Entry 9GC3 (electron microscopy, 2.46 A resolution); this record covers chains A and B of the 5 polymer chains in the assembly.

# Chain A
Name: Transcription factor tau 138 kDa subunit
Source organism: Saccharomyces cerevisiae
UniProt: P34111 (TFC3_YEAST); residues 1-1160 here = UniProt positions 1-1160
Chain sequence (1201 residues; numbered 1 to 1201; the number before each row is that of its first residue):
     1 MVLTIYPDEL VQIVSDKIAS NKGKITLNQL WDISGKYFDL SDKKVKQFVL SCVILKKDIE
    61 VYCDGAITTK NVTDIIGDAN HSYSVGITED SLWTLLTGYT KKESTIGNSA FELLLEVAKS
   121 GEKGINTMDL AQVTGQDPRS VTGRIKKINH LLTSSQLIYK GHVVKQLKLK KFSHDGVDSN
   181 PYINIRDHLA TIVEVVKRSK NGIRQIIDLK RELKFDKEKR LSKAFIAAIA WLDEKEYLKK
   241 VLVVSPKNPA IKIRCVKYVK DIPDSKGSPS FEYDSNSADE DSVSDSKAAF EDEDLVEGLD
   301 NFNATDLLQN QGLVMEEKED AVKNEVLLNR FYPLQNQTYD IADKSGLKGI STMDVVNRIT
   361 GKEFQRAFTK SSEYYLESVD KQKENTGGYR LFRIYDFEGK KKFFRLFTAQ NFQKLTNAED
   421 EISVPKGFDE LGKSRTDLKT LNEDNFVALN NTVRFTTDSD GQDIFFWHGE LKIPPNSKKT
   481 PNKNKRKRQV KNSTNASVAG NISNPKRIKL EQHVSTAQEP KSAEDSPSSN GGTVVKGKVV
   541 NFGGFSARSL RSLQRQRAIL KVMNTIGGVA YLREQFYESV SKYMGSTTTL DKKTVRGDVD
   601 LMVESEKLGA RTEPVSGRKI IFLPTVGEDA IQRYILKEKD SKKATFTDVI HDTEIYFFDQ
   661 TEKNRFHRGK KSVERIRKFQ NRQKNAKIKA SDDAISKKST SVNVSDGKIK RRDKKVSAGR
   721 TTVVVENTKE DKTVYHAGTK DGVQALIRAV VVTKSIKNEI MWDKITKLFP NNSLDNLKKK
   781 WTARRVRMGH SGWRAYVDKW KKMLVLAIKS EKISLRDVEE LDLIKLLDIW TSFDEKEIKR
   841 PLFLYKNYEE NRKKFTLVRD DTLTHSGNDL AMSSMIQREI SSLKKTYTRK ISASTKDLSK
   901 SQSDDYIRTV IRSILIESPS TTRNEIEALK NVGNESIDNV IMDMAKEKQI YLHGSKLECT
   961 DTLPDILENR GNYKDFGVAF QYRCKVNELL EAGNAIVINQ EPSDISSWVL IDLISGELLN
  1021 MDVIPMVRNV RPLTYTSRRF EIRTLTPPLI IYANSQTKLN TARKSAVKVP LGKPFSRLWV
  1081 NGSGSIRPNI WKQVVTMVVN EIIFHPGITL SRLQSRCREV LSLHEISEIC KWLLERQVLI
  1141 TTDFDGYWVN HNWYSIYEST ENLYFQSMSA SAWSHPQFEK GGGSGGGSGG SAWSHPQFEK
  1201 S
Unresolved in the structure: 263-321, 478-537, 669-1201
Differences from the reference sequence: expression tag (1161-1201)
UniProt features mapped onto this chain:
  - modified residue: Ser546 (Phosphoserine)
  - mutagenesis: Gly349 (G349E: In TSV115; thermosensitive. Level of TFIIIC and its affinity for tDNA reduced ...)
Reported in the primary citation:
  - binding site for the 40-nt DNA strand: Arg139, His162, Lys400, Lys593
  - binding site for the 40-nt DNA strand: Arg139, Ser140, Lys223, Arg366, Lys370, Lys400, Asp591

# Chain B
Name: Transcription factor tau 91 kDa subunit
Source organism: Saccharomyces cerevisiae
UniProt: Q06339 (TFC6_YEAST); residues 1-672 here = UniProt positions 1-672
Chain sequence (685 residues; each row starts with the number of its first residue; numbers below 1 keep their minus sign (His-12 is residue -12)):
   -12 HHHHHHENLY FQGMAVIPAK KRGRPRKSVV AEVPYDSLAS PVSENSGSKR PRRNASKKAV
    48 ANFAQLVHAG RDDVINTTQV NNVDDTDDDD FVLNDEGDGE ESDNVEIEFE NELESTKNEV
   108 ADLNSSGSGA SVRPSGRRNT VQKLRLKKNS TKNMKSSSPG SSLGQKGRPI RLLKDLSSAR
   168 DKIERIYGLN KEKLLLLAKV KEGFETSVFD FPFKNIQPDS PYFVCLDPPC KKESAYNKVI
   228 GDKNRTVYHE INKTEFENMI KLRTKRLKLL IGEVDAEVST GDKIEFPVLA NGKRRGFIYN
   288 VGGLVTDIAW LNIEENTDIG KDIQYLAVAV SQYMDEPLNE HLEMFDKEKH SSCIQIFKMN
   348 TSTLHCVKVQ TIVHSFGEVW DLKWHEGCHA PHLVGCLSFV SQEGTINFLE IIDNATDVHV
   408 FKMCEKPSLT LSLADSLITT FDFLSPTTVV CGFKNGFVAE FDLTDPEVPS FYDQVHDSYI
   468 LSVSTAYSDF EDTVVSTVAV DGYFYIFNPK DIATTKTTVS RFRGSNLVPV VYCPQIYSYI
   528 YSDGASSLRA VPSRAAFAVH PLVSRETTIT AIGVSRLHPM VLAGSADGSL IITNAARRLL
   588 HGIKNSSATQ KSLRLWKWDY SIKDDKYRID SSYEVYPLTV NDVSKAKIDA HGINITCTKW
   648 NETSAGGKCY AFSNSAGLLT LEYLS
Unresolved in the structure: -12 to 136
Differences from the reference sequence: expression tag (-12 to 0)
UniProt features mapped onto this chain:
  - DNA-binding region: Ala6 to Ala18 (A.T hook)
Reported in the primary citation:
  - binding site for the 40-nt DNA strand: Lys591, Asn628

# Interface between chain A and chain B
Contacting residue pairs (133):
  Lys323(A) - Asp333(B)  salt bridge
  Val326(A) - Glu330(B)
  Val326(A) - Phe332(B)  hydrophobic
  Leu327(A) - Leu325(B)  hydrophobic
  Leu328(A) - Glu330(B)
  Leu328(A) - Met331(B)  hydrogen bond (backbone-backbone)
  Leu328(A) - Asn513(B)
  Asn329(A) - Pro324(B)  hydrogen bond (side chain-backbone)
  Asn329(A) - Leu329(B)
  Asn329(A) - Met331(B)
  Asn329(A) - Asn513(B)  hydrogen bond (backbone-side chain)
  Arg330(A) - Met331(B)
  Arg330(A) - Trp367(B)
  Arg330(A) - Thr426(B)  hydrogen bond (side chain-backbone)
  Arg330(A) - Tyr466(B)  hydrogen bond
  Arg330(A) - Leu468(B)  hydrogen bond (side chain-backbone)
  Arg330(A) - Asn513(B)
  Arg330(A) - Leu514(B)
  Phe331(A) - Thr293(B)
  Phe331(A) - Glu365(B)
  Phe331(A) - Trp367(B)  hydrophobic
  Phe331(A) - Asn641(B)
  Tyr332(A) - Asp322(B)
  Tyr332(A) - Glu323(B)
  Tyr332(A) - Pro324(B)
  Tyr332(A) - Leu329(B)  hydrophobic
  Tyr332(A) - Asn513(B)  hydrogen bond (backbone-side chain)
  Tyr332(A) - His638(B)
  Tyr332(A) - Ser662(B)
  Pro333(A) - Ala573(B)  hydrophobic
  Pro333(A) - Asn641(B)
  Leu334(A) - Asn513(B)
  Gln335(A) - Thr554(B)
  Gln335(A) - Thr555(B)  hydrogen bond
  Gln335(A) - Lys634(B)  hydrogen bond (side chain-backbone)
  Asn336(A) - Pro324(B)
  Asn336(A) - Ile635(B)
  Asn336(A) - Asp636(B)  hydrogen bond (side chain-backbone)
  Asn336(A) - His638(B)  hydrogen bond
  Gln337(A) - Pro324(B)
  Gln337(A) - Leu325(B)
  Gln337(A) - Asn513(B)
  Tyr339(A) - His638(B)
  Asp340(A) - Pro324(B)
  Asp340(A) - Leu325(B)  hydrogen bond (side chain-backbone)
  Ile341(A) - Leu325(B)  hydrophobic
  Phe364(A) - Val487(B)  hydrophobic
  Phe364(A) - Gly511(B)
  Phe364(A) - Ser512(B)
  Lys370(A) - Arg510(B)
  Ser371(A) - Gly511(B)  hydrogen bond (side chain-backbone)
  Tyr374(A) - Arg510(B)
  Tyr374(A) - Ser631(B)
  Tyr374(A) - Ala633(B)
  Tyr375(A) - Ala633(B)
  Gly388(A) - Ile609(B)
  Tyr389(A) - Ile609(B)  hydrophobic
  Tyr389(A) - Ile635(B)  hydrophobic
  Tyr389(A) - Ala637(B)  hydrophobic
  Leu391(A) - Ile635(B)  hydrophobic
  Pro425(A) - Lys610(B)
  Lys426(A) - Ser608(B)
  Lys426(A) - Ile609(B)  hydrogen bond (backbone-backbone)
  Lys426(A) - Lys610(B)  hydrogen bond (backbone-backbone)
  Gly427(A) - Ser608(B)
  Phe428(A) - Asp606(B)
  Phe428(A) - Tyr607(B)
  Phe428(A) - Ser608(B)
  Phe428(A) - Lys613(B)
  Phe428(A) - Arg615(B)
  Asp429(A) - Arg615(B)  hydrogen bond (backbone-side chain)
  Leu431(A) - Arg615(B)
  Leu431(A) - Asp617(B)
  Gly432(A) - Asp617(B)  hydrogen bond (backbone-side chain)
  Gly432(A) - Ser619(B)
  Ser434(A) - Ser619(B)
  Ser434(A) - Tyr620(B)
  Arg435(A) - Ala277(B)
  Arg435(A) - Asn278(B)
  Thr436(A) - Asn278(B)
  Thr436(A) - Tyr620(B)
  Asp437(A) - Asn278(B)
  Leu438(A) - Asp197(B)
  Leu438(A) - Leu600(B)  hydrophobic
  Leu438(A) - Tyr620(B)
  Leu438(A) - Leu671(B)  hydrophobic
  Leu441(A) - Phe196(B)
  Leu441(A) - Tyr620(B)  hydrophobic
  Asn442(A) - Thr193(B)
  Asn442(A) - Ser194(B)
  Asn442(A) - Val195(B)  hydrogen bond (side chain-backbone)
  Asn442(A) - Phe196(B)  hydrogen bond (side chain-backbone)
  Asn442(A) - Asp197(B)  hydrogen bond (side chain-backbone)
  Asn445(A) - Phe196(B)
  Asn445(A) - Lys598(B)  hydrogen bond (backbone-side chain)
  Asn445(A) - Val622(B)
  Phe446(A) - Glu192(B)
  Phe446(A) - Thr193(B)
  Phe446(A) - Arg584(B)
  Val447(A) - Arg584(B)  hydrogen bond (backbone-side chain)
  Val447(A) - Ala595(B)
  Val447(A) - Thr596(B)
  Val447(A) - Lys598(B)
  Ala448(A) - Glu192(B)
  Leu449(A) - Glu192(B)  hydrogen bond (backbone-side chain)
  Leu449(A) - Arg584(B)
  Leu449(A) - His588(B)
  Asn450(A) - Ala166(B)
  Asn450(A) - Lys188(B)  hydrogen bond (backbone-side chain)
  Asn450(A) - His588(B)  hydrogen bond (backbone-side chain)
  Asn450(A) - Gly589(B)
  Asn451(A) - Lys188(B)  hydrogen bond (backbone-side chain)
  Thr452(A) - Ala166(B)
  Thr452(A) - Arg167(B)
  Thr452(A) - Ile170(B)
  Thr452(A) - Lys188(B)
  Thr452(A) - Leu587(B)
  Val453(A) - Ile170(B)  hydrophobic
  Val453(A) - Ala185(B)  hydrophobic
  Val453(A) - Lys188(B)
  Arg454(A) - Ala185(B)
  Phe455(A) - Leu182(B)  hydrophobic
  Phe455(A) - Ala185(B)
  Phe455(A) - Lys186(B)
  Asp463(A) - Leu182(B)
  Asp463(A) - Lys186(B)  salt bridge
  Phe465(A) - Leu181(B)
  Phe465(A) - Leu182(B)
  Trp467(A) - Arg167(B)
  Trp467(A) - Ile170(B)  hydrophobic
  Trp467(A) - Leu181(B)  hydrophobic
  Glu470(A) - Arg167(B)  salt bridge
  Asn476(A) - Glu189(B)  hydrogen bond
Other interface residues (no listed pair), chain A (60 interface residues in all): Lys344, Ile359, Ala367, Thr386, Glu430, Ile464
Other interface residues (no listed pair), chain B (87 interface residues in all): Glu171, Lys178, Leu184, Pro208, Tyr209, Leu257, Gly279, Leu291, Tyr320, Met321, Glu327, Ile467, Thr557, Ala583, Asp611, Tyr614, Thr643

# Overview
60 residues of chain A face 87 of chain B across their interface; the contacts include 27 hydrogen bonds and 3
salt bridges. Among the polar pairs are Lys323(A)-Asp333(B), Asp463(A)-Lys186(B) and Glu470(A)-Arg167(B). The
paper reports a binding site for the 40-nt DNA strand at Arg139(A), His162(A) and Lys591(B) among others.
Here chain A is Transcription factor tau 138 kDa subunit and chain B is Transcription factor tau 91 kDa
subunit, both from Saccharomyces cerevisiae. Entry 9GC3 (yeast TFIIIC TauB subcomplex bound to a tRNA gene)
was determined by electron microscopy, deposited together with 9GCK.
